6SH8 - chains K and U of the 39 polymer chains in the assembly; structure by electron microscopy, 3.14 A resolution.

== Chain K ==
Protein: CRISPR-associated protein, Cmr2 family
Organism: Sulfolobus islandicus REY15A
UniProt: F0NDX2 (F0NDX2_SULIR); residue numbers follow UniProt; this construct covers 1-1037
Sequence (1037 residues; numbered 1 to 1037; the number before each row is that of its first residue):
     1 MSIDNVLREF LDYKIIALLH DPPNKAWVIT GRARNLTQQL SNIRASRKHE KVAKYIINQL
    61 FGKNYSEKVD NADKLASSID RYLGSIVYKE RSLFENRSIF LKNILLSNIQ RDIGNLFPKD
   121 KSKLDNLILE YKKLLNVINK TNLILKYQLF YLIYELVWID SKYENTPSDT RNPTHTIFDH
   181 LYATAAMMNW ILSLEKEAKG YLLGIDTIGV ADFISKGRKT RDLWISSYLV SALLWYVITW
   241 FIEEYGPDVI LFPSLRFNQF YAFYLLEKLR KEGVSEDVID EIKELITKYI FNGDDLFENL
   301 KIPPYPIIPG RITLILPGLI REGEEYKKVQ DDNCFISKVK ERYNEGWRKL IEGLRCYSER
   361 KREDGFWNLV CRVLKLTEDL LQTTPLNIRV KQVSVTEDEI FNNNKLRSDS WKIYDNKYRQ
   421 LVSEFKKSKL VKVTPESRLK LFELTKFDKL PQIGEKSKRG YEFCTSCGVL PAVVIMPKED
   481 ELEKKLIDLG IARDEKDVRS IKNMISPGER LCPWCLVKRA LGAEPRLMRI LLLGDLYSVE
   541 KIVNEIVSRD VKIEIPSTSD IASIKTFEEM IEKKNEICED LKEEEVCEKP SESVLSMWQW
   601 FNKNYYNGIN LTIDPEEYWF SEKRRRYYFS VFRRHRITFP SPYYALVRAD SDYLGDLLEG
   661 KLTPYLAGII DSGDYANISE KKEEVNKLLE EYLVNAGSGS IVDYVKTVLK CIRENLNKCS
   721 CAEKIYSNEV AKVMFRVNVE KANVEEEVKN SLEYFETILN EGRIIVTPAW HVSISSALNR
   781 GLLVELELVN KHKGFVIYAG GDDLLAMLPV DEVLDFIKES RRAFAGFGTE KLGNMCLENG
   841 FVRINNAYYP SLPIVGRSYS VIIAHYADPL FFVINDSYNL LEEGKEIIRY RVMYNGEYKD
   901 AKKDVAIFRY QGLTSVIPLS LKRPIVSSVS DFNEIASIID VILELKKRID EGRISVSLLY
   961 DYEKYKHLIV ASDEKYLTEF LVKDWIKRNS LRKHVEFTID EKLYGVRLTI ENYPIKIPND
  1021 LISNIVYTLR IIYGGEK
Disordered / not traced: 1-8, 42-46
Disulfide bonds: Cys578-Cys587, Cys711-Cys721
Ion coordination: Mn2+ site 1: Asp206, Thr207 (together with AMP-PNP); Zn2+: Cys464, Cys467, Cys512, Cys515; Mn2+ site 2: Ser651 (together with AMP-PNP); Mn2+ site 3 near Glu882 (its only coordinating residue here)
Small-molecule neighbours:
  - AMP-PNP (ANP; phosphoaminophosphonic acid-adenylate ester), molecule 1: Asp206, Thr207, Ile208, Gly209, Val210, Ala211, Ile214, Ser227, Val230, Ser231, Ile308, Pro309, Gly310, Arg389, Lys429, Lys432, Tyr798, Asp803, Tyr878
  - AMP-PNP (ANP), molecule 2: Phe252, Arg311, Tyr418, Asp650, Ser651, Asp652, Tyr653, Leu654, Gly655, Asp656, Leu658, Asp802, Asp803, Glu882, Lys885, Glu886, Lys903

== Chain U ==
Molecule: Cognate target RNA
Sequence (46 nucleotides; each row starts with the number of its first residue):
     1 UGUUAAGUCU GGUUUCCCUC CAGGGUAUCU AAGCUUUGAA AAAAAA
Disordered / not traced: 1, 30-35, 40-46

== How chain K and chain U interact ==
Contacting residue pairs (16):
  Phe620(K) with A39(U), phosphate contact
  Arg625(K) with A39(U), hydrogen bond to the phosphate
  Phe639(K) with G38(U), phosphate contact; A39(U), phosphate contact
  Pro640(K) with G38(U), sugar contact; A39(U), phosphate contact
  Ser641(K) with G38(U), phosphate contact
  Pro642(K) with A39(U), phosphate contact
  Tyr960(K) with U36(U), hydrogen bond to the phosphate
  Tyr1033(K) with U36(U), phosphate contact; U37(U), phosphate contact
  Glu1036(K) with U37(U), phosphate contact; G38(U), phosphate contact
  Lys1037(K) with U37(U), hydrogen bond to the phosphate; G38(U), hydrogen bond to the phosphate; A39(U), phosphate contact
Interface residues without a listed pair, chain K (11 interface residues in all): Gly1034

== Overview ==
The interface between chain K and chain U involves 11 residues on one side and 4 on the other, with 4 hydrogen
bonds. Polar contacts include Arg625(K)-A39(U), Tyr960(K)-U36(U) and Lys1037(K)-U37(U). Bound to chain K:
AMP-PNP. Asp206(K) and Thr207(K) coordinate Mn2+ site 1.
Chain K is CRISPR-associated protein, Cmr2 family (Sulfolobus islandicus REY15A) and chain U is Cognate target
RNA; the structure, Cryo-EM structure of the Type III-B Cmr-beta bound to cognate target RNA and AMPPnP, state
2 ..., was determined by electron microscopy, deposited together with 6S6B, 6S8B, 6S8E, 6S91, 6SHB and 6SIC.
